PDB entry 1G3Y | X-ray diffraction, 2.80 A resolution | chain A

[Chain A]
Name: Diphtheria toxin repressor
Source organism: Corynebacterium diphtheriae
Reference sequence: P33120 (DTXR_CORDI); residue numbers follow UniProt; this construct covers 1-226
Amino-acid sequence (226 residues; each row starts with the number of its first residue):
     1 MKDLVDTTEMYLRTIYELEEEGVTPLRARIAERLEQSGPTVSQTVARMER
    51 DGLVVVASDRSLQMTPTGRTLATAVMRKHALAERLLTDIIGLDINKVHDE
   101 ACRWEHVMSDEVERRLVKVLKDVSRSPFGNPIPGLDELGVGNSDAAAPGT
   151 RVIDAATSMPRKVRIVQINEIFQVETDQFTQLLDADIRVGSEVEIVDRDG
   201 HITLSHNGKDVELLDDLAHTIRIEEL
Disordered / not traced: 1-2, 141-147, 157-158, 199-200, 226
Construct notes: engineered mutation A80 (Arg in P33120)
Metal / ion sites: Zn2+: H79, E83, H98

[Overview]
H79, E83 and H98 coordinate Zn2+.
Chain A is Diphtheria toxin repressor (Corynebacterium diphtheriae); the structure, ARG80ALA dtxr, was
determined by X-ray diffraction, deposited together with 1G3S, 1G3T, 1G3W and 1FWZ.
